8AFE - chains B and D of the 10 polymer chains in the assembly; structure by electron microscopy, 3.30 A resolution.

[Chain B]
Name: Crescentin
Organism: Caulobacter vibrioides
UniProt: A0A8F8EC09 (A0A8F8EC09_CAUVI); the construct has insertions or renumbered stretches relative to UniProt, so the offset changes along the chain: 1-405 = UniProt 1-405; 409-460 = UniProt 406-457
Sequence (460 residues; numbered 1 to 460; the number before each row is that of its first residue):
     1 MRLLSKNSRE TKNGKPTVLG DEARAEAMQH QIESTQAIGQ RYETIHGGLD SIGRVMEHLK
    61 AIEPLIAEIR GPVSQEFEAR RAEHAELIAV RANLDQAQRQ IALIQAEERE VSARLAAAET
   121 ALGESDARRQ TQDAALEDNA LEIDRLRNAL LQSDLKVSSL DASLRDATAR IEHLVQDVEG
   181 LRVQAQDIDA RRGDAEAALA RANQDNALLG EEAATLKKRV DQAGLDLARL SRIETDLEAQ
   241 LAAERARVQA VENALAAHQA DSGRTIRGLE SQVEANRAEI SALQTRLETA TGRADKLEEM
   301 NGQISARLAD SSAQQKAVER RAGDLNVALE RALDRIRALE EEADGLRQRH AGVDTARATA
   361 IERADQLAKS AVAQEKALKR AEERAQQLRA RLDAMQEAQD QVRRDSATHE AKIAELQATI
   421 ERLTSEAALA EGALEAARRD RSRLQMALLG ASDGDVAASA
Not modelled in the structure: 1-349, 447-460
Differences from the reference sequence: insertion (406-408)
What the authors report for this chain:
  - self-association interface (contacts with another copy of this molecule); pairs are residue here / residue on that copy: Arg384-Thr120

[Chain D]
Name: Crescentin-specific megabody MB13
Notes: antibody fragment or engineered binder
Sequence (907 residues; each row starts with the number of its first residue):
     1 EVQLQESGGG LVYKEETQSG LNNYARVVEK GQYDSLEIPA QVAASWESGR DDAAVFGFID
    61 KEQLDKYVAN GGKRSDWTVK FAENRSQDGT LLGYSLLQES VDQASYMYSD NHYLAEMATI
   121 LGKPEEAKRY RQLAQQLADY INTCMFDPTT QFYYDVRIED KPLANGCAGK PIVERGKGPE
   181 GWSPLFNGAA TQANADAVVK VMLDPKEFNT FVPLGTAALT NPAFGADIYW RGRVWVDQFW
   241 FGLKGMERYG YRDDALKLAD TFFRHAKGLT ADGPIQENYN PLTGAQQGAP NFSWSAAHLY
   301 MLYNDFFRKQ ASGGGSGGGG SGGGGSGNAD NYKNVINRTG APQYMKDYDY DDHQRFNPFF
   361 DLGAWHGHLL PDGPNTMGGF PGVALLTEEY INFMASNFDR LTVWQDGKKV DFTLEAYSIP
   421 GALVQKLTAK DVQVEMTLRF ATPRTSLLET KITSNKPLDL VWDGELLEKL EAKEGKPLSD
   481 KTIAGEYPDY QRKISATRDG LKVTFGKVRA TWDLLTSGES EYQVHKSLPV QTEINGNRFT
   541 SKAHINGSTT LYTTYSHLLT AQEVSKEQMQ IRDILARPAF YLTASQQRWE EYLKKGLTNP
   601 DATPEQTRVA VKAIETLNGN WRSPGGAVKF NTVTPSVTGR WFSGNQTWPW DTWKQAFAMA
   661 HFNPDIAKEN IRAVFSWQIQ PGDSVRPQDV GFVPDLIAWN LSPERGGDGG NWNERNTKPS
   721 LAAWSVMEVY NVTQDKTWVA EMYPKLVAYH DWWLRNRDHN GNGVPEYGAT RDKAHNTESG
   781 EMLFTVKKDS LRLSCASSRS IDGINIMRWY RQAPGKQRGM VAVVTGWGST NYVDSVKGRF
   841 IISRDSAKDT VYLQMNNLKP EDTAVYSCNA IYRGSEYWGQ GTQVTVSSGE NLYFQGSHHH
   901 HHHHHHH
Not modelled in the structure: 14-788, 888-907
Disulfides: Cys795-Cys868

[Interface between chain B and chain D]
Pairs across the interface - 14 pairs, chain B then chain D:
  Glu415(B) - Asn805(D)  hydrogen bond
  Glu415(B) - Tyr872(D)
  Glu415(B) - Arg873(D)
  Leu416(B) - Asn805(D)
  Ala418(B) - Gly874(D)
  Thr419(B) - Ile806(D)
  Thr419(B) - Ile871(D)
  Arg422(B) - Ile871(D)
  Arg422(B) - Gly874(D)
  Arg422(B) - Glu876(D)  salt bridge
  Leu423(B) - Ile806(D)  hydrophobic
  Leu423(B) - Ile871(D)  hydrophobic
  Glu426(B) - Arg808(D)  salt bridge
  Glu426(B) - Glu876(D)
Interface residues without a listed pair, chain D (10 interface residues in all): Tyr810, Asn869

[Summary]
7 residues of chain B and 10 residues of chain D are in contact; the contacts include 1 hydrogen bond and 2
salt bridges. Polar contacts include Arg422(B)-Glu876(D), Glu426(B)-Arg808(D) and Glu415(B)-Asn805(D). From
the paper: a self-association interface involving Arg384(B).
Chain B is Crescentin (Caulobacter vibrioides) and chain D is Crescentin-specific megabody MB13; the
structure, Cryo-EM structure of crescentin filaments (stutter mutant, C1 symmetry and small box), was
determined by electron microscopy (same publication as 8AFH, 8AFL, 8AFM, 8AHL, 8AIA, 8AIX and 8AJB).
